PDB entry 1GNG | X-ray diffraction, 2.60 A resolution | chains A and X

[Chain A]
Protein: Glycogen synthase kinase-3 beta
From: Homo sapiens
Notes: EC 2.7.1.37
Reference sequence: P49841 (KG3B_HUMAN); residue numbers follow UniProt; this construct covers 27-393
Amino-acid sequence (378 residues; numbered 16 to 393; the number before each row is that of its first residue):
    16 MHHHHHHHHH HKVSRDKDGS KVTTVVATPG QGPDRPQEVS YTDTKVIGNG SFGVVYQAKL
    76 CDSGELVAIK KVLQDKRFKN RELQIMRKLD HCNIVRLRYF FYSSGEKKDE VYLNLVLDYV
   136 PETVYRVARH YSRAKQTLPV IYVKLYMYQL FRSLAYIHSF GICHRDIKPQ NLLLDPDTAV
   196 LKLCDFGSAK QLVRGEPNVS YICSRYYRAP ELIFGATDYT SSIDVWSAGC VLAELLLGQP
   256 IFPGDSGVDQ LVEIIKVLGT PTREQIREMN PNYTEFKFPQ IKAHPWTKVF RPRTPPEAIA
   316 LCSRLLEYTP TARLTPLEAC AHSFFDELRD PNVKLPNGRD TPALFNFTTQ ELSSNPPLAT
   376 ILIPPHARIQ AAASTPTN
Unresolved in the structure: 16-35, 386-393
Construct notes: conflict L350 (His in P49841)
Modified / non-standard residues: Y216 (o-phosphotyrosine; PTR)
Curated features (UniProtKB/Swiss-Prot):
  - active site: D181 (Proton acceptor)
  - binding site (ATP): I62 to V70, K85
  - modified residue: Y216 (Phosphotyrosine), S389 (Phosphoserine), T390 (Phosphothreonine)
  - mutagenesis: K85 to K86 (Abolished serine/threonine-protein kinase activity), R96 (R96A: Prevents the phosphorylation of phosphate-primed glycogen synthase), L128 (L128A: Abolishes activity toward AXIN1)

[Chain X]
Protein: Frattide
Reference sequence: Q92837 (FRT1_HUMAN); residue numbers follow UniProt; this construct covers 188-226
Amino-acid sequence (39 residues; numbered 188 to 226; the number before each row is that of its first residue):
   188 SQPETRTGDD DPHRLLQQLV LSGNLIKEAV RRLHSRRLQ
Unresolved in the structure: 188-197, 224-226
Curated features (UniProtKB/Swiss-Prot):
  - region: D198 to L220 (Involved in GSK-3 binding)

[How chain A and chain X interact]
Pairs across the interface (37):
  Y216(A) with H200(X)
  I228(A) with L203(X); V207(X)
  F229(A) with V207(X); L212(X), hydrophobic; I213(X), hydrophobic
  S261(A) with P199(X)
  V263(A) with L203(X), hydrophobic; L206(X), hydrophobic; R219(X)
  L266(A) with L212(X), hydrophobic
  V267(A) with A216(X); L220(X), hydrophobic
  I270(A) with A216(X), hydrophobic; L220(X), hydrophobic
  K271(A) with L220(X)
  T275(A) with V217(X)
  P276(A) with I213(X), hydrophobic
  I281(A) with I213(X), hydrophobic
  Y288(A) with V207(X); G210(X); N211(X), hydrogen bond (side chain-backbone); L212(X), hydrogen bond (side chain-backbone); I213(X)
  T289(A) with G210(X)
  E290(A) with G210(X); N211(X); L212(X); I213(X), hydrogen bond (side chain-backbone); K214(X), salt bridge
  K292(A) with K214(X), hydrogen bond (backbone-side chain)
  F293(A) with I213(X), hydrophobic; K214(X)
  P294(A) with K214(X); V217(X), hydrophobic
  I296(A) with V217(X), hydrophobic; L220(X), hydrophobic
Also at the interface, not in a pair above, chain A (21 interface residues in all): G262, D264
Also at the interface, not in a pair above, chain X (16 interface residues in all): E215, H221

[Overview]
21 residues of chain A face 16 of chain X across their interface; the contacts include 4 hydrogen bonds and 1
salt bridge. Polar contacts include E290(A)-K214(X), Y288(A)-N211(X) and Y288(A)-L212(X).
Here chain A is Glycogen synthase kinase-3 beta (Homo sapiens) and chain X is Frattide. Entry 1GNG (Glycogen
synthase kinase-3 beta (GSK3) complex with FRATtide peptide) was determined by X-ray diffraction.
